Entry 6FML (electron microscopy, 4.34 A resolution (low resolution: residue-level contacts below are approximate; hydrogen-bond / salt-bridge calls are withheld)); this record covers chains L and M of the 20 polymer chains in the assembly.

== Chain L ==
Molecule: Nucleosomal DNA Strand 2
Sequence (196 nucleotides; each row starts with the number of its first residue; numbers below 1 keep their minus sign (DT-72 is residue -72)):
   -72 TGGAGAATCC CGGTGCCGAG GCCGCTCAAT TGGTCGTAGC AAGCTCTAGC ACCGCTTAAA
   -12 CGCACGTACG CGCTGTCCCC CGCGTTTTAA CCGCCAAGGG GATTACTCCC TAGTCTCCAG
    48 GCACGTGTCA GATATATACA TCCTGTGCAT GTATTGAACA GCGACCTTGC CGGTGCCAGT
   108 CGGATAGTGT TCCGAG
Not modelled in the structure: -72 to -71, 74-123

== Chain M ==
Molecule: Histone H3.2
Organism: Homo sapiens
UniProtKB: Q71DI3 (H32_HUMAN); residues 1-135 here correspond to UniProt positions 2-136 (UniProt number = residue number + 1)
Sequence (135 residues; numbered 1 to 135; the number before each row is that of its first residue):
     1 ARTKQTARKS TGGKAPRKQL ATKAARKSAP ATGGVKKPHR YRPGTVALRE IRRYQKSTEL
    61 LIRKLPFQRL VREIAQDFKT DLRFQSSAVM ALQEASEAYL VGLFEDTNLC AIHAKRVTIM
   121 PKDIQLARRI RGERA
Not modelled in the structure: 1-39, 135
Swiss-Prot annotation at these positions:
  - modified residue: Arg2 (Asymmetric dimethylarginine), Thr3 (Phosphothreonine), Lys4 (Allysine), Gln5 (5-glutamyl dopamine), Thr6 (Phosphothreonine), Arg8 (Citrulline), Lys9 (N6,N6,N6-trimethyllysine), Ser10 (ADP-ribosylserine), Thr11 (Phosphothreonine), Lys14 (N6-(2-hydroxyisobutyryl)lysine), Arg17 (Asymmetric dimethylarginine), Lys18 (N6-(2-hydroxyisobutyryl)lysine), Lys23 (N6-(2-hydroxyisobutyryl)lysine), Arg26 (Citrulline), Lys27 (N6,N6,N6-trimethyllysine), Ser28 (ADP-ribosylserine), Lys36 (N6,N6,N6-trimethyllysine), Lys37 (N6-methyllysine), Tyr41 (Phosphotyrosine), Lys56 (N6,N6,N6-trimethyllysine) and 8 more in UniProt
  - lipidation: Lys18 (N6-decanoyllysine), Cys110 (S-palmitoyl cysteine)
Reported in the primary citation:
  - conformationally variable residues (order/disorder transition): Lys37 to Gly44

== Chain L / chain M interface ==
Pairs across the interface (18; chain L residue first):
  DG-24(L) with Arg83(M); Phe84(M); Gln85(M); Ser86(M)
  DC-23(L) with Arg72(M); Leu82(M); Arg83(M); Phe84(M)
  DA-14(L) with Arg63(M)
  DA-13(L) with Arg63(M)
  DA-5(L) with Pro43(M)
  DC-4(L) with Val117(M); Thr118(M)
  DG-3(L) with Arg116(M); Val117(M); Thr118(M)
  DC-2(L) with Arg116(M); Met120(M)
Interface residues without a listed pair, chain L (11 interface residues in all): DA-22, DC-8, DT-6
Interface residues without a listed pair, chain M (14 interface residues in all): Arg40, Lys115

== In short ==
The interface between chain L and chain M involves 11 residues on one side and 14 on the other. The paper
reports conformational variability at Lys37(M).
Here chain L is Nucleosomal DNA Strand 2 and chain M is Histone H3.2 (Homo sapiens). Entry 6FML (CryoEM
Structure INO80core Nucleosome complex) was determined by electron microscopy, deposited together with 6FHS.
